Entry 8WXB (electron microscopy, 4.20 A resolution (low resolution: residue-level contacts below are approximate; hydrogen-bond / salt-bridge calls are withheld)); this record covers chains A and Y of the 51 polymer chains in the assembly.

Chain A:
Molecule: Major carboxysome shell protein CsoS1
Organism: Prochlorococcus sp. MED4
UniProt: Q7V2D1 (CSOS1_PROMP); residues 1-98 here correspond to UniProt positions 6-103 (UniProt number = residue number + 5)
Chain sequence (98 residues; each row starts with the number of its first residue):
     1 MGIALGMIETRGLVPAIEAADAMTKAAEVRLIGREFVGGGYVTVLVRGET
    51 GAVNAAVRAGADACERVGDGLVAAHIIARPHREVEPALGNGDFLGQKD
Not modelled in the structure: 91-98

Chain Y:
Molecule: Carboxysome assembly protein CsoS2
Organism: Prochlorococcus sp. MED4
UniProt: Q7V2C8 (CSOS2_PROMP); numbering as in UniProt (aligned over 1-765)
Chain sequence (765 residues; numbered 1 to 765; the number before each row is that of its first residue):
     1 MSTKTSREIALERRKAMSDGGKKAALHSSSTKDRVRSSQDINSTGATSSN
    51 KKVLTSPSKSNIPANKIARKSTSSKLSSKELGIERRKAMSTHGKSAINSS
   101 DRTRTDVKSDIKVNKVISTEKPQALKDHNNNIKDNQVVKQNIKRRINQKR
   151 KPITNTSRDIVLARREAQSKHGKSASKQNTSAASLARRGDPDLSSREISQ
   201 RVRELRSKTGSTSKQGNGKCRPCGPNKNGSKLNIADASWKVGKSETDSGQ
   251 TVTGTQANRSLKTTGNEASTCRTVTGTQYMGAEVTGQFCQDKPKYKQPIR
   301 ASVTTTTSGNKVTGNEVGRSEKVTGDEPGTCKNLTGTEYISANQSKKYCG
   351 EVIKKPSKVMQSITTDGLKVSGSLPGRSSLVTGDESGSGKQLTGDQYLGS
   401 EPSPKGKSFEKVGSYDTLNGNNVTGTGVGRSDYVTGNEYGSCKNLTGDEY
   451 IGSQQYEKFCGSTPKPEARKVGLSLSSKSNLISGTMTGRSKIVTGDEPGS
   501 CKVLTGTPYAGLDQINDNCNAEIADDMKSRATVNSGNNSNARLTGLQPGI
   551 GGVMTGATKGSCKNLTGTPYIGGDQFLSNCETPPNDASYANQEKSASNSW
   601 KEFSVNSPSREKYSAKNTEGVTGNRYEDSSKITGPFDMAEDKVTGTEQFR
   651 FEPNKNMTYKQKMKQEESQNIDIPTDKKEPSKITGEGQSAGNITGDDWDR
   701 GDKVTGTEGVSARKRNPSRAGFMGAMPPVDNKRNDETEKPDFLITGSSGN
   751 TRDGQLVTFSGGARG
Not modelled in the structure: 1-233, 616-620, 644-682
Cystine bridges: C271-C289, C331-C349, C442-C460, C501-C519, C562-C580
UniProt features mapped onto this chain:
  - region: D735 to G765 (C-terminal peptide)

Interface between chain A and chain Y:
Contacting residue pairs (30; chain A residue first):
  R11(A) - F603(Y)
  R11(A) - S604(Y)
  R11(A) - K612(Y)
  N54(A) - D699(Y)
  N54(A) - R700(Y)
  A55(A) - D697(Y)
  A55(A) - W698(Y)
  R58(A) - W698(Y)
  R58(A) - D699(Y)
  R58(A) - R700(Y)
  R58(A) - G701(Y)
  R58(A) - D702(Y)
  A61(A) - K703(Y)
  A61(A) - V704(Y)
  E65(A) - K703(Y)
  R66(A) - T544(Y)
  R66(A) - A596(Y)
  R66(A) - S597(Y)
  R66(A) - S599(Y)
  V67(A) - T544(Y)
  G68(A) - A596(Y)
  D69(A) - E602(Y)
  L71(A) - K703(Y)
  A74(A) - V704(Y)
  H75(A) - V704(Y)
  H75(A) - G706(Y)
  I76(A) - T705(Y)
  I76(A) - T707(Y)
  I77(A) - T707(Y)
  A78(A) - T707(Y)
Interface residues without a listed pair, chain A (18 interface residues in all): Y41, V57
Interface residues without a listed pair, chain Y (20 interface residues in all): E708

Summary:
The interface between chain A and chain Y involves 18 residues on one side and 20 on the other.
Chain A is Major carboxysome shell protein CsoS1 and chain Y is Carboxysome assembly protein CsoS2, both from
Prochlorococcus sp. MED4; the structure, Cryo-EM structure of the alpha-carboxysome shell vertex from
Prochlorococcus MED4, was determined by electron microscopy.
